PDB entry 7RKD | X-ray diffraction, 1.25 A resolution | chains B and D of the 4 polymer chains in the assembly

[Chain B (and D)]
Name: Insulin B chain analog
From: Homo sapiens
Notes: chain D of this document is another copy of the same molecule, construct and numbering; everything in this record applies to it too
UniProtKB: P01308 (INS_HUMAN); residues 1-30 here correspond to UniProt positions 25-54 (UniProt number = residue number + 24)
Amino-acid sequence (30 residues; each row starts with the number of its first residue):
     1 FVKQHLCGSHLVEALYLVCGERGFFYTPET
Disordered / not traced: 30
Sequence notes: variant Lys3 (Asn27 in P01308), Glu29 (Lys53 in P01308)
Metal / ion sites: Zn2+ near His10 (its only coordinating residue here)

[How chain B and chain D interact]
Residue-residue contacts (28):
  Gly8(B) with Tyr16(D)
  Ser9(B) with Tyr16(D)
  Val12(B) with Val12(D); Phe24(D), hydrophobic
  Glu13(B) with Ser9(D); Glu13(D)
  Tyr16(B) with Gly8(D); Ser9(D); Val12(D), hydrophobic; Tyr26(D)
  Gly20(B) with Tyr26(D); Pro28(D)
  Glu21(B) with Pro28(D)
  Gly23(B) with Tyr26(D); Pro28(D)
  Phe24(B) with Val12(D), hydrophobic; Phe24(D), hydrophobic; Phe25(D); Tyr26(D), hydrogen bond (backbone-backbone)
  Phe25(B) with Phe24(D); Phe25(D), hydrophobic
  Tyr26(B) with Tyr16(D), hydrophobic; Gly20(D); Glu21(D), hydrogen bond; Gly23(D); Phe24(D), hydrogen bond (backbone-backbone)
  Pro28(B) with Glu21(D); Gly23(D)
Interface residues without a listed pair, chain B (13 interface residues in all): Thr27

[Summary]
Chain B and chain D form an interface of 13 and 12 residues respectively; the contacts include 3 hydrogen
bonds. Among the polar pairs are Tyr26(B)-Glu21(D) and Phe24(B)-Tyr26(D).
Both chains are Insulin B chain analog (Homo sapiens). Entry 7RKD (X-Ray structure of Insulin Analog
GLULISINE) was determined by X-ray diffraction.
